7NKY - chains T and B of the 27 polymer chains in the assembly; structure by electron microscopy, 3.20 A resolution.

# Chain T
Molecule: 148-nt DNA strand
Sequence (148 nucleotides; numbered -72 to 75; the number before each row is that of its first residue; numbers below 1 keep their minus sign (DA-72 is residue -72)):
   -72 ATCAGAATCCCGGTGCCGAGGCCGCTCAATTGGTCGTAGACAGCTCTAGC
   -22 ACCGCTTAAACGCACGTACGCGCTGTCCCCCGCGTTTTAACCGCCAAGGG
    28 GATTGACACTCTACCGATAAGCAGACGACAGAAAAAACCCTGTGCTAG

# Chain B
Molecule: DNA-directed RNA polymerase II subunit RPB2
From: Saccharomyces cerevisiae
Notes: EC 2.7.7.6
Reference sequence: P08518 (RPB2_YEAST); residue numbers follow UniProt; this construct covers 1-1224
Chain sequence (1224 residues; numbered 1 to 1224; the number before each row is that of its first residue):
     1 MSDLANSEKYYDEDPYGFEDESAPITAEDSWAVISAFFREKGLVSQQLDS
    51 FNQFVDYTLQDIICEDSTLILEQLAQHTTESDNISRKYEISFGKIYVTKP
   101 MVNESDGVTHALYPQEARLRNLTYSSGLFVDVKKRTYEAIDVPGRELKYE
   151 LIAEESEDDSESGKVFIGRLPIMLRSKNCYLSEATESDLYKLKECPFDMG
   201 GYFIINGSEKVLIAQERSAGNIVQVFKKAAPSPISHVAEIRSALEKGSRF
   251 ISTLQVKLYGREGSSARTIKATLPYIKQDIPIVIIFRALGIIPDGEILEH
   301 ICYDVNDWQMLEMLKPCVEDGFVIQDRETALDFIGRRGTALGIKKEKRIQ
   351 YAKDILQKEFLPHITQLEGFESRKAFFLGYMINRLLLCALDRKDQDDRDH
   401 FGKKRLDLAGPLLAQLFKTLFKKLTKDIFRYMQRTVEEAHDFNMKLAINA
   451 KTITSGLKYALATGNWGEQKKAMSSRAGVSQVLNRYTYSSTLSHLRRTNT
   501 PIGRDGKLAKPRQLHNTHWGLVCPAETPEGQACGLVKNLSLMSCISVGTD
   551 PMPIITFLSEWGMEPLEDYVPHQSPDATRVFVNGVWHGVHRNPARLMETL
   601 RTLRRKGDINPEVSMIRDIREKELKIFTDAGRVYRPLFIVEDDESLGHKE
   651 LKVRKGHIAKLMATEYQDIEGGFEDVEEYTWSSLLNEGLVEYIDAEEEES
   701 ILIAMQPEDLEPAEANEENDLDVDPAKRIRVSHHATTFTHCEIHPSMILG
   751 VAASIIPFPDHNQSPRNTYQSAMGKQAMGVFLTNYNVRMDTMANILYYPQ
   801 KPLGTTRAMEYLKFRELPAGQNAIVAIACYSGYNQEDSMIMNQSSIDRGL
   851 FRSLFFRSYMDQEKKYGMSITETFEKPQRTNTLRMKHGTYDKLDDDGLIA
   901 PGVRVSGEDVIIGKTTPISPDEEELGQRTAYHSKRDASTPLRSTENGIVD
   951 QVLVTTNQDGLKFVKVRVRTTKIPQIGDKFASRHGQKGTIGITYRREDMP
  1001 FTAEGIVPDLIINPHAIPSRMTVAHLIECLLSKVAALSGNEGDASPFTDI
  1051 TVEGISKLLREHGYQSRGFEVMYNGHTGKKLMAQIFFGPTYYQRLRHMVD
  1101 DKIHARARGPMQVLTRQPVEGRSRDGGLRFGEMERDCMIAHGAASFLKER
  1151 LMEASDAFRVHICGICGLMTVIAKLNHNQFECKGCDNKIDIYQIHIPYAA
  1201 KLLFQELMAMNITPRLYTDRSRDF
Unresolved in the structure: 1-19, 71-89, 135-163, 438-445, 669-677, 713-722, 920-932, 1224
Metal / ion sites: Zn2+: Cys1163, Cys1166, Cys1182, Cys1185

# How chain T and chain B interact
Contacting residue pairs (31):
  DG54(T) with Asp505(B), base contact
  DC56(T) with Met1133(B), sugar contact
  DA57(T) with Arg1129(B), salt bridge to the phosphate
  DG58(T) with Gly1127(B), phosphate contact; Leu1128(B), phosphate contact; Arg1129(B), hydrogen bond to the phosphate
  DA59(T) with Asp1101(B), phosphate contact; Gly1121(B), phosphate contact; Arg1122(B), hydrogen bond to the phosphate
  DA60(T) with Arg857(B), phosphate contact; Arg1122(B), phosphate contact; Ser1123(B), phosphate contact
  DA61(T) with Thr791(B), sugar contact; Arg857(B), salt bridge to the phosphate; Arg942(B), salt bridge to the phosphate
  DA62(T) with Ser208(B), phosphate contact; Lys210(B), hydrogen bond to the phosphate; Val482(B), sugar contact; Thr791(B), hydrogen bond to the phosphate
  DA63(T) with Ile205(B), phosphate contact; Asn206(B), phosphate contact; Ser208(B), phosphate contact; Ala462(B), sugar contact; Thr463(B), phosphate contact
  DA64(T) with Tyr459(B), phosphate contact; Lys470(B), sugar contact
  DC65(T) with Lys470(B), sugar contact
  DC66(T) with Ser455(B), phosphate contact; Lys470(B), phosphate contact
  DC67(T) with Asn449(B), phosphate contact
  DT68(T) with Arg430(B), phosphate contact
Also at the interface, not in a pair above, chain B (26 interface residues in all): Thr452, Met792

# In short
Chain T and chain B form an interface of 14 and 26 residues respectively; the contacts include 4 hydrogen
bonds and 3 salt bridges. Polar contacts include DG58(T)-Arg1129(B), DA59(T)-Arg1122(B) and DA62(T)-Lys210(B).
The Zn2+ site is built by Cys1163(B), Cys1166(B), Cys1182(B) and Cys1185(B).
Chain T is a 148-nt DNA strand and chain B is DNA-directed RNA polymerase II subunit RPB2 (Saccharomyces
cerevisiae); the structure, RNA Polymerase II-Spt4/5-nucleosome-FACT structure, was determined by electron
microscopy.
